PDB entry 4G2E | X-ray diffraction, 1.40 A resolution | chain A

Chain A:
Protein: Peroxiredoxin
Source organism: Sulfolobus tokodaii
Notes: EC 1.11.1.15
UniProtKB: F9VNL8 (F9VNL8_SULTO); residues 1-155 here = UniProt positions 1-155
Chain sequence (157 residues; numbered -2 to 155; 1 number in that range is skipped by the numbering (no residue carries it; nothing is unmodelled there); the number before each row is that of its first residue; numbers below 1 keep their minus sign (Gly-2 is residue -2)):
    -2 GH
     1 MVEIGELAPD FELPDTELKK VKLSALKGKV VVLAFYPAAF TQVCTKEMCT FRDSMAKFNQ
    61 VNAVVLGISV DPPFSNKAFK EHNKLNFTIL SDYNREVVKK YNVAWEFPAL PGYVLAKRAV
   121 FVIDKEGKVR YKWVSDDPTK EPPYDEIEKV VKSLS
Not modelled in the structure: 44-49
Sequence notes: expression tag (-2 to -1)
From the paper describing this entry:
  - catalytic residues: Arg118
  - conformationally variable residues (order/disorder transition, side-chain flip): Cys44 to Cys49, Glu47 to Gly67, Arg118

Overview:
The paper reports the catalytic residue Arg118; conformational variability at Cys44, Glu47 and Arg118.
Chain A is Peroxiredoxin (Sulfolobus tokodaii); the structure, Crystal structure of a dimeric PrxQ from
Sulfolobus tokodaii, was determined by X-ray diffraction together with 4GQC and 4GQF from the same study.
